7DAF - chains C and E of the 6 polymer chains in the assembly; structure by X-ray diffraction, 2.40 A resolution.

== Chain C ==
Molecule: Tubulin alpha-1B chain
Source organism: Sus scrofa
UniProt: Q2XVP4 (TBA1B_PIG); numbering as in UniProt (aligned over 1-451)
Amino-acid sequence (451 residues; numbered 1 to 451; the number before each row is that of its first residue):
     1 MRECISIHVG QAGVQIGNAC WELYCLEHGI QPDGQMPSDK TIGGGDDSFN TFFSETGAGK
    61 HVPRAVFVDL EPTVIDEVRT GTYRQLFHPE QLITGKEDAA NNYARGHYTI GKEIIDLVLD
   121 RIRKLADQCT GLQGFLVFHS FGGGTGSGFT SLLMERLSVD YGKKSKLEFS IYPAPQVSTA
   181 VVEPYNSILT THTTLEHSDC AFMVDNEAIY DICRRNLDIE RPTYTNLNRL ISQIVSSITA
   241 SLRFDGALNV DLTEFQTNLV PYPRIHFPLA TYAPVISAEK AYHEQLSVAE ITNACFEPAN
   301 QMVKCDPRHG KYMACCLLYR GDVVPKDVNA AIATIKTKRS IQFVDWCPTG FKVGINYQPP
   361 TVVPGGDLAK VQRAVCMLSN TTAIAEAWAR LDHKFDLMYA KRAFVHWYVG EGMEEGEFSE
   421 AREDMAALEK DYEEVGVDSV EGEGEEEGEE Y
Disordered / not traced: 441-451
Metal / ion sites: Ca2+: Asp39, Thr41, Gly44, Glu55
Residues lining bound ligands: GTP (guanosine-5'-triphosphate): Gly10, Gln11, Ala12, Gln15, Ile16, Asp69, Asp98, Ala99, Ala100, Asn101, Ser140, Gly142, Gly143, Gly144, Thr145, Gly146, Ile171, Pro173, Val177, Ser178, Thr179, Glu183, Asn206, Tyr224, Leu227, Asn228, Ile231
Swiss-Prot annotation at these positions:
  - motif: Met1 to Cys4 (MREC motif)
  - active site: Glu254
  - binding site (GTP): Gly10, Gln11, Ala12, Gln15, Glu71, Ala99, Ser140, Gly143, Gly144, Thr145, Gly146, Thr179, Glu183, Asn206, Tyr224, Asn228, Leu252
  - binding site (Mg(2+)): Glu71
  - site: Tyr451 (Involved in polymerization)
  - modified residue: Lys40 (N6,N6,N6-trimethyllysine), Ser48 (Phosphoserine), Ser232 (Phosphoserine), Tyr282 (3'-nitrotyrosine), Arg339 (Omega-N-methylarginine), Ser439 (Phosphoserine), Glu443 (5-glutamyl polyglutamate), Glu445 (5-glutamyl polyglutamate), Tyr451 (3'-nitrotyrosine)
  - cross-link (Glycyl lysine isopeptide (Lys-Gly)): Lys326 (interchain with G-Cter in ubiquitin), Lys370 (interchain with G-Cter in ubiquitin)

== Chain E ==
Molecule: Stathmin-4
Source organism: Mus musculus
UniProt: P63042 (STMN4_MOUSE); residues 5-145 here correspond to UniProt positions 49-189 (UniProt number = residue number + 44)
Amino-acid sequence (143 residues; each row starts with the number of its first residue):
     3 MADMEVIELN KCTSGQSFEV ILKPPSFDGV PEFNASLPRR RDPSLEEIQK KLEAAEERRK
    63 YQEAELLKHL AEKREHEREV IQKAIEENNN FIKMAKEKLA QKMESNKENR EAHLAAMLER
   123 LQEKDKHAEE VRKNKELKEE ASR
Disordered / not traced: 3-5, 29-43, 144-145
Differences from the reference sequence: initiating methionine (3); expression tag (4)
Metal / ion sites: Ca2+: Asp44 (shared with 1 residue of chain A)

== Interface between chain C and chain E ==
Pairs across the interface (32):
  His107(C) - Lys104(E)  hydrogen bond
  His107(C) - Met105(E)
  Tyr108(C) - Lys104(E)
  Tyr108(C) - Met105(E)  hydrophobic
  Tyr108(C) - Asn108(E)
  Thr109(C) - Arg112(E)
  Lys112(C) - Met105(E)
  Glu155(C) - Leu101(E)
  Glu155(C) - Lys104(E)  salt bridge
  Arg156(C) - Leu101(E)
  Ser158(C) - Phe93(E)
  Ser158(C) - Ile94(E)
  Val159(C) - Ile94(E)
  Val159(C) - Ala97(E)  hydrophobic
  Val159(C) - Lys98(E)
  Gly162(C) - Ile94(E)
  Lys163(C) - Glu89(E)
  Lys163(C) - Asn90(E)  hydrogen bond
  Lys163(C) - Phe93(E)
  Thr193(C) - Lys104(E)
  His197(C) - Phe93(E)
  Val409(C) - His115(E)
  Gly410(C) - Arg112(E)
  Gly410(C) - His115(E)
  Glu411(C) - Asn108(E)  hydrogen bond (backbone-side chain)
  Glu411(C) - Arg112(E)  salt bridge
  Gly412(C) - Asn108(E)  hydrogen bond (backbone-side chain)
  Gly412(C) - Asn111(E)  hydrogen bond (backbone-side chain)
  Gly412(C) - Arg112(E)
  Met413(C) - Asn108(E)
  Glu414(C) - Ser107(E)  hydrogen bond
  Glu414(C) - Asn111(E)  hydrogen bond
Also at the interface, not in a pair above, chain C (21 interface residues in all): Leu152, Glu196, Glu417

== Overview ==
Chain C and chain E form an interface of 21 and 14 residues respectively, with 7 hydrogen bonds and 2 salt
bridges. Polar contacts include Glu155(C)-Lys104(E), Glu411(C)-Arg112(E) and His107(C)-Lys104(E). Bound to
chain C: GTP.
Chain C is Tubulin alpha-1B chain (Sus scrofa) and chain E is Stathmin-4 (Mus musculus); the structure, IXA in
complex with tubulin, was determined by X-ray diffraction, deposited together with 7DAD and 7DAE.
